Entry 9FYG (electron microscopy, 2.44 A resolution); this record covers chains C and c of the 6 polymer chains in the assembly.

== Chain C ==
Name: Glycoprotein G1
Organism: Sabia virus
Reference sequence: Q90037 (GLYC_SABVB); residues 59-254 here = UniProt positions 59-254
Amino-acid sequence (196 residues; row label = number of the first residue in the row):
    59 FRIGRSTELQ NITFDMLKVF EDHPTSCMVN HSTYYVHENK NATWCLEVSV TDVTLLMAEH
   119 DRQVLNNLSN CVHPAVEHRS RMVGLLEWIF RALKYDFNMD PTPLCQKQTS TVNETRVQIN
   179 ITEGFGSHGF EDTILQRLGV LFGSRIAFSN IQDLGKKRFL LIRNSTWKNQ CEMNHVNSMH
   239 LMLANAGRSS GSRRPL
Disordered / not traced: 209-212, 251-254
Disulfides: C85-C229, C129-C163
Covalent attachments: N-acetylglucosamine (NAG) linked to N69, N88, N99, N125, N171, N178; glycan linked to N222
Construct notes: engineered mutation M157 (His in Q90037)

== Chain c ==
Name: Glycoprotein G2
Organism: Sabia virus
Reference sequence: Q90037 (GLYC_SABVB); residue numbers follow UniProt; this construct covers 255-488
Amino-acid sequence (246 residues; row label = number of the first residue in the row):
   255 GIFSWTITDA VGNDMPGGYC LERWMLVTSD LKCFGNTALA KCNLDHDSEF CDMLKLFEFN
   315 KKAIETLNDN TKNKVNLLTH SINALISDNL LMKNRLKELL NTPYCNYTKF WYVNHTASGE
   375 HSLPRCWLVR NNSYLNESEF RNDWIIESDH LLSEMLNKEY IDRQGKTPLT LVDICFWSTL
   435 FFTTTLFLHL VGFPTHRHIR GEPCPLPHRL NSRGGCRCGK YPELKKPITW HKNHGGGSDY
   495 KDDDDK
Disordered / not traced: 255-271, 320-327, 432-500
Disulfides: C274-C287, C296-C305, C359-C380
Covalent attachments: N-acetylglucosamine (NAG) linked to N360, N368, N385, N390
Construct notes: expression tag (489-500)
Ion coordination: Zn2+: H300 (shared with 1 residue of chain a; 1 residue of chain b)
What the authors report for this chain:
  - mutagenesis - H300A: unchanged binding to Arenacept
  - mutagenesis - H300A: decreased expression

== How chain C and chain c interact ==
Contacting residue pairs (99):
  F59(C) - E391(c)
  F59(C) - W398(c)  hydrophobic
  I61(C) - V367(c)  hydrophobic
  I61(C) - W398(c)  hydrophobic
  I61(C) - S402(c)
  S64(C) - H369(c)  hydrogen bond (backbone-side chain)
  S64(C) - T370(c)
  T65(C) - V367(c)
  T65(C) - N368(c)  hydrogen bond (side chain-backbone)
  T65(C) - S402(c)
  E66(C) - V367(c)
  E66(C) - N368(c)  hydrogen bond (backbone-backbone)
  L67(C) - W365(c)  hydrophobic
  L67(C) - Y366(c)
  L67(C) - E391(c)
  Q68(C) - W365(c)
  Q68(C) - Y366(c)  hydrogen bond (backbone-backbone)
  Q68(C) - N368(c)
  N69(C) - K363(c)
  N69(C) - F364(c)
  N69(C) - W381(c)
  I70(C) - K286(c)
  I70(C) - F288(c)  hydrophobic
  I70(C) - F304(c)  hydrophobic
  I70(C) - T362(c)
  I70(C) - K363(c)
  I70(C) - F364(c)  hydrogen bond (backbone-backbone)
  I70(C) - Y366(c)  hydrophobic
  T71(C) - L280(c)
  T71(C) - V281(c)  hydrogen bond (backbone-backbone)
  T71(C) - T362(c)
  T71(C) - K363(c)
  F72(C) - L275(c)  hydrophobic
  F72(C) - M279(c)
  F72(C) - L280(c)  hydrophobic
  F72(C) - V281(c)
  F72(C) - F304(c)  hydrophobic
  F72(C) - M307(c)  hydrophobic
  F72(C) - F311(c)  hydrophobic
  F72(C) - T362(c)  hydrogen bond (backbone-backbone)
  F72(C) - F364(c)  hydrophobic
  D73(C) - W278(c)
  D73(C) - M279(c)  hydrogen bond (backbone-backbone)
  D73(C) - L280(c)
  D73(C) - V281(c)
  D73(C) - F311(c)
  M74(C) - M307(c)  hydrophobic
  M74(C) - L310(c)  hydrophobic
  M74(C) - F311(c)  hydrophobic
  K76(C) - W278(c)
  K76(C) - N314(c)
  K76(C) - I318(c)
  V77(C) - L310(c)  hydrophobic
  V77(C) - F311(c)  hydrophobic
  V77(C) - N314(c)
  V77(C) - L332(c)
  F78(C) - L310(c)  hydrophobic
  H81(C) - N330(c)
  H81(C) - L332(c)
  R195(C) - M346(c)
  G197(C) - R349(c)
  G197(C) - L353(c)
  V198(C) - M346(c)  hydrophobic
  V198(C) - R349(c)  hydrogen bond (backbone-side chain)
  L199(C) - R349(c)  hydrogen bond (backbone-side chain)
  F200(C) - R349(c)
  G201(C) - R349(c)
  G201(C) - L353(c)
  S202(C) - L353(c)
  R203(C) - E352(c)  hydrogen bond (side chain-backbone)
  R203(C) - L353(c)
  R203(C) - N355(c)
  F206(C) - L353(c)  hydrophobic
  H233(C) - N360(c)
  H233(C) - Y361(c)  hydrogen bond (side chain-backbone)
  H233(C) - T362(c)
  V234(C) - R349(c)
  V234(C) - N360(c)
  N235(C) - R349(c)  hydrogen bond
  M237(C) - M307(c)  hydrophobic
  M237(C) - I340(c)  hydrophobic
  M237(C) - L345(c)  hydrophobic
  M237(C) - Y361(c)  hydrophobic
  H238(C) - L345(c)
  H238(C) - R349(c)  hydrogen bond
  M240(C) - L332(c)  hydrophobic
  M240(C) - T333(c)
  L241(C) - I336(c)
  L241(C) - N337(c)
  L241(C) - I340(c)  hydrophobic
  L241(C) - D342(c)
  L241(C) - L345(c)  hydrophobic
  A244(C) - T333(c)
  A244(C) - N337(c)
  G245(C) - T333(c)  hydrogen bond (backbone-backbone)
  G245(C) - H334(c)
  R246(C) - T333(c)  hydrogen bond (backbone-side chain)
  S248(C) - N330(c)
  S248(C) - T333(c)
Interface residues without a listed pair, chain C (41 interface residues in all): W146, N243, S247, G249
Interface residues without a listed pair, chain c (44 interface residues in all): L308, L354

== In short ==
The interface between chain C and chain c involves 41 residues on one side and 44 on the other; the contacts
include 16 hydrogen bonds. Polar pairs include S64(C)-H369(c), T65(C)-N368(c) and V198(C)-R349(c). The paper
reports that H300A of chain c reduces expression; H300A of chain c leaves binding to Arenacept unchanged.
Chain C is Glycoprotein G1 and chain c is Glycoprotein G2, both from Sabia virus; the structure, Structure of
the Sabia Virus spike complex H157M mutant in a closed conformation, was determined by electron microscopy
(same publication as 9FYA and 9FYE).
